4M6F - chains A and B of the 3 polymer chains in the assembly; structure by X-ray diffraction, 4.99 A resolution (low resolution: residue-level contacts below are approximate; hydrogen-bond / salt-bridge calls are withheld).

[Chain A]
Molecule: DNA-invertase
Organism: Enterobacteria phage Mu
UniProt: P03015 (DNIV_BPMU); numbering as in UniProt (aligned over 1-193)
Chain sequence (193 residues; each row starts with the number of its first residue):
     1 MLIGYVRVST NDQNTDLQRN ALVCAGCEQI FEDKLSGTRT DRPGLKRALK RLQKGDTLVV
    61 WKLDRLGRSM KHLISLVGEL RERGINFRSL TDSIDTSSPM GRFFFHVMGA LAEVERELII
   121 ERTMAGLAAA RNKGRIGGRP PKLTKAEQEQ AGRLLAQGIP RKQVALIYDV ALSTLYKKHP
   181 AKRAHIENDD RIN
Not modelled in the structure: 1, 190-193
Construct notes: conflict Val114 (Met in P03015), Gln148 (Trp in P03015)

[Chain B]
Molecule: gix site analog
Sequence (17 nucleotides; numbered 1 to 17; the number before each row is that of its first residue):
     1 AAGTTTTTGA TAAGTTT

[How chain A and chain B interact]
Contacting residue pairs (37; chain A residue first):
  Met70(A) with DA2(B)
  Lys71(A) with DA2(B)
  Leu127(A) with DG3(B)
  Ile136(A) with DT5(B)
  Gly137(A) with DT4(B); DT5(B)
  Gly138(A) with DT5(B); DT6(B)
  Arg139(A) with DT6(B); DT7(B); DT8(B)
  Pro141(A) with DT7(B)
  Leu143(A) with DT8(B)
  Gln148(A) with DT8(B)
  Val170(A) with DG9(B)
  Ala171(A) with DG9(B); DA10(B)
  Leu172(A) with DA10(B); DT11(B)
  Ser173(A) with DA10(B); DT11(B)
  Thr174(A) with DG9(B)
  Arg183(A) with DG14(B); DT15(B)
  Ala184(A) with DG14(B); DT15(B)
  His185(A) with DG14(B)
  Ile186(A) with DA13(B); DG14(B)
  Glu187(A) with DA13(B)
  Asn188(A) with DT11(B); DA12(B); DA13(B)
  Asp189(A) with DG9(B); DA10(B); DT11(B); DA12(B)
Other interface residues (no listed pair), chain A (26 interface residues in all): Ile120, Thr123, Pro140, Lys142

[Summary]
26 residues of chain A and 14 residues of chain B are in contact.
Here chain A is DNA-invertase (Enterobacteria phage Mu) and chain B is gix site analog. Entry 4M6F (Dimer of
the G-Segment Invertase bound to a DNA substrate) was determined by X-ray diffraction.
